1Y1E - chain X; structure by X-ray diffraction, 1.73 A resolution.

== Chain X ==
Molecule: C-alpha-formyglycine-generating enzyme
Source organism: Homo sapiens
Reference sequence: Q8NBK3 (SUMF1_HUMAN); numbering as in UniProt (aligned over 73-374)
Sequence (311 residues; each row starts with the number of its first residue):
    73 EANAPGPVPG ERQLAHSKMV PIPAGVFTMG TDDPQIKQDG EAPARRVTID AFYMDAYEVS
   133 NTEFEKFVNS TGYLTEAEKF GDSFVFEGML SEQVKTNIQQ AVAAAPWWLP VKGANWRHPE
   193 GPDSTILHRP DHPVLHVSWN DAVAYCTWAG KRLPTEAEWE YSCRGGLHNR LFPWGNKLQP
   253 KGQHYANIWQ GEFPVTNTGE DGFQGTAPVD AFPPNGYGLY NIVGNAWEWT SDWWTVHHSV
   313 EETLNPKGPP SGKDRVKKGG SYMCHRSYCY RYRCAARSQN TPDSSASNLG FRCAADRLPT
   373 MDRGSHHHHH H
Unresolved in the structure: 73-85, 163-176, 372-383
Disulfides: C218-C365, C235-C346, C336-C341
Modified / non-standard residues: N141 (glycosylation site)
Sequence notes: expression tag (375-383)
Bound ions: Ca2+ site 1: E130, N293, G296, A298, E300; Ca2+ site 2: N259, I260, D273, F275
Small-molecule neighbours: N-acetylglucosamine (NAG; 2-acetamido-2-deoxy-beta-D-glucopyranose): T134, E137, K138, N141
From the paper describing this entry:
  - post-translational modification sites: N141
  - binding site for N-acetylglucosamine: N141
  - Ca2+ coordination: E130, N259, I260, D273, F275, N293, G296, A298, E300
  - contacts within the chain: S333-C336 (water-mediated contact), S333-N360 (hydrogen bond)
  - catalytic residues: S333, C336, C341
  - mutagenesis - S333A, S333T, C336S, C341S: abolished catalytic activity
  - mutagenesis - H337A (5-fold): decreased catalytic activity
  - mutagenesis - Y340F: unchanged catalytic activity
  - disease-associated variants - N259I, P266L: decreased stability (proposed by the authors, not directly observed)
  - disease-associated variants - C336R: decreased catalytic activity (proposed by the authors, not directly observed)

== Summary ==
N-acetylglucosamine is covalently linked to N141. The Ca2+ site 1 is built by E130, N293, G296, A298 and E300.
The Ca2+ site 2 is built by N259, I260, D273 and F275. The paper reports catalytic residues S333, C336 and
C341; S333A, S333T and C336S, among others, abolish catalytic activity; 9 substitutions were tested in all.
Chain X is C-alpha-formyglycine-generating enzyme (Homo sapiens); the structure, human formylglycine
generating enzyme, was determined by X-ray diffraction, deposited together with 1Y1F, 1Y1G, 1Y1H, 1Y1I and
1Y1J.
